Entry 8RJL (electron microscopy, 3.34 A resolution); this record covers chains A and B of the 18 polymer chains in the assembly.

# Chain A (and B)
Protein: Citrate synthase
Organism: Synechococcus elongatus PCC 7942
Notes: chain B of this document is another copy of the same molecule, construct and numbering; everything in this record applies to it too
Reference sequence: Q31QM5 (Q31QM5_SYNE7); numbering as in UniProt (aligned over 1-386)
Chain sequence (394 residues; numbered 1 to 394; the number before each row is that of its first residue):
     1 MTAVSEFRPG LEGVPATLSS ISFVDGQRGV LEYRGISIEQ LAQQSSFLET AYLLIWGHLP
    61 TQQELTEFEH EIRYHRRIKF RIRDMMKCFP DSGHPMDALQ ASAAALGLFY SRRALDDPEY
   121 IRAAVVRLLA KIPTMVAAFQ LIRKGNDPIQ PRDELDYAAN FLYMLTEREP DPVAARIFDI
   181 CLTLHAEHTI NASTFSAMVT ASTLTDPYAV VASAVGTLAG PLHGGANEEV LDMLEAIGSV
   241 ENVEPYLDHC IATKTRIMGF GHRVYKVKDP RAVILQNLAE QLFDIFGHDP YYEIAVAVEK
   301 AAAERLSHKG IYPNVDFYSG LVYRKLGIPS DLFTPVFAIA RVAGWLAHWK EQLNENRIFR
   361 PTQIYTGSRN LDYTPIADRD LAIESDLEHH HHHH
Not modelled in the structure: 1-32, 43-46, 113-118, 220-312, 354-394 (chain B: 1-32, 46, 112-118, 220-312, 353-394)
Differences from the reference sequence: engineered mutation Arg369 (His in Q31QM5); expression tag (387-394)
Reported in the primary citation:
  - mutagenesis - L18Q: unchanged catalytic activity on saturating substrate conditions

# How chain A and chain B interact
Contacting residue pairs (10):
  Cys88(A) - Arg81(B)
  Pro90(A) - Phe109(B)
  Leu108(A) - Pro90(B)
  Phe109(A) - Pro90(B)  hydrophobic
  Phe195(A) - Val199(B)  hydrophobic
  Val199(A) - Ser196(B)
  Thr200(A) - Thr217(B)
  Ala212(A) - Gln100(B)
  Ser213(A) - Ser213(B)  hydrogen bond
  Thr217(A) - Thr200(B)
Interface residues without a listed pair, chain A (19 interface residues in all): Arg81, Met85, Phe89, Asp97, Ala98, Gln100, Ala104, Ser196, Ala219
Interface residues without a listed pair, chain B (20 interface residues in all): Met85, Cys88, Phe89, Asp97, Ala98, Ala101, Leu108, Phe195, Thr203, Thr205, Ala212

# Overview
19 residues of chain A face 20 of chain B across their interface; the contacts include 1 hydrogen bond. The
hydrogen-bonded pair is Ser213(A)-Ser213(B). The paper reports that L18Q of chain A leaves catalytic activity
on saturating substrate conditions unchanged.
Chain A and chain B are both Citrate synthase (Synechococcus elongatus PCC 7942); the structure, Structure of
a first order Sierpinski triangle formed by the H369R mutant of the citrate synthase ..., was determined by
electron microscopy (same publication as 8BP7, 8BEI, 8RJK and 8AN1).
